PDB entry 1LSF | X-ray diffraction, 1.70 A resolution | chain A

# Chain A
Name: Hen egg white lysozyme
Organism: Gallus gallus
Notes: EC 3.2.1.17
UniProtKB: P00698 (LYSC_CHICK); residues 1-129 here correspond to UniProt positions 19-147 (UniProt number = residue number + 18)
Sequence (129 residues; each row starts with the number of its first residue):
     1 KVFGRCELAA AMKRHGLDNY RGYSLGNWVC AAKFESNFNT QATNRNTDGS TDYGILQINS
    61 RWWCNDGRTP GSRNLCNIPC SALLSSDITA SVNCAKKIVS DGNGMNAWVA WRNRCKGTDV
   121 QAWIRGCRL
Disulfides: Cys6-Cys127, Cys30-Cys115, Cys64-Cys80, Cys76-Cys94
Swiss-Prot annotation at these positions:
  - active site: Glu35, Asp52
  - binding site (substrate): Asp101

# Overview
Curated annotation (UniProt) lists active-site residues Glu35 and Asp52 and substrate-binding residue Asp101.
Chain A is Hen egg white lysozyme (Gallus gallus); the structure, The influence of temperature on lysozyme
crystals. structure and dynamics of protein and water, was determined by X-ray diffraction together with 1LSA,
1LSB, 1LSC, 1LSD and 1LSE from the same study.
